PDB entry 9G0R | electron microscopy, 3.10 A resolution | chains A and B of the 12 polymer chains in the assembly

Chain A (and B):
Molecule: Tubulin beta-4 chain
From: Xenopus laevis
Notes: chain B of this document is another copy of the same molecule, construct and numbering; everything in this record applies to it too
UniProt: P30883 (TBB4_XENLA); residue numbers follow UniProt; this construct covers 1-445
Chain sequence (445 residues; row label = number of the first residue in the row):
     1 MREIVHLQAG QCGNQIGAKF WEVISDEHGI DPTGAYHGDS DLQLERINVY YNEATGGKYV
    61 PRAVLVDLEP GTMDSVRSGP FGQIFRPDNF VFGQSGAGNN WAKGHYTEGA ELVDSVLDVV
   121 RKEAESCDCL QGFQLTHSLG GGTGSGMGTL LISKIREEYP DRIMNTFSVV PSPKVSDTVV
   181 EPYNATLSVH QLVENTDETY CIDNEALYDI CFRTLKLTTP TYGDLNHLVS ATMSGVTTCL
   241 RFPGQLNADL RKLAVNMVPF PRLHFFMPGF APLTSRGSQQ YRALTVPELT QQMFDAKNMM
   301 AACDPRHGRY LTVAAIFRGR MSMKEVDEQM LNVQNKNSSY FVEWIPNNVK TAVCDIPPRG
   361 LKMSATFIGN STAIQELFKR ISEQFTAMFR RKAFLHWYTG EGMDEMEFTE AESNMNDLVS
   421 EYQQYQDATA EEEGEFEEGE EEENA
Disordered / not traced: 431-445
Small-molecule neighbours:
  - GDP (guanosine-5'-diphosphate): Gly10, Gln11, Cys12, Gln15, Ile16, Asn99, Ser138, Gly140, Gly141, Gly142, Thr143, Gly144, Asp177, Glu181, Asn204, Tyr222, Leu225, Asn226
  - GTP: Gln245, Leu246, Lys252
Swiss-Prot annotation at these positions:
  - motif: Met1 to Ile4 (MREI motif)
  - binding site (GTP): Gln11, Glu69, Ser138, Gly142, Thr143, Gly144, Asn204, Asn226
  - binding site (Mg(2+)): Glu69
  - modified residue: Glu438 (5-glutamyl polyglutamate)

Interface between chain A and chain B:
Pairs across the interface (12; chain A residue first):
  Ala54(A) - Arg282(B)
  Thr55(A) - Arg282(B)
  Thr55(A) - Ala283(B)
  Lys58(A) - Gln280(B)
  Lys58(A) - Tyr281(B)
  Val60(A) - Tyr281(B)  hydrophobic
  Gln83(A) - Tyr281(B)  hydrogen bond (backbone-side chain)
  Ile84(A) - Tyr281(B)
  Phe85(A) - Tyr281(B)
  Arg86(A) - Tyr281(B)  hydrogen bond (side chain-backbone)
  Pro87(A) - Tyr281(B)
  Glu125(A) - Lys336(B)  salt bridge
Also at the interface, not in a pair above, chain A (13 interface residues in all): Glu53, Asp88, Lys122
Also at the interface, not in a pair above, chain B (8 interface residues in all): Lys216, Ser278, Gln291

Overview:
13 residues of chain A and 8 residues of chain B are in contact, with 2 hydrogen bonds and 1 salt bridge.
Polar pairs include Glu125(A)-Lys336(B), Gln83(A)-Tyr281(B) and Arg86(A)-Tyr281(B). Ligands of chain A: GDP
and GTP.
Both chains are Tubulin beta-4 chain (Xenopus laevis). Entry 9G0R (Xenopus laevis undecorated microtubule - 15
protofilament, 4-start helix) was determined by electron microscopy (same publication as 9FVJ, 9G0O, 9G0P,
9G0Q, 9G0S and 9G0T).
